Entry 8IHN (electron microscopy, 3.37 A resolution); this record covers chains M and P of the 7 polymer chains in the assembly.

[Chain M]
Name: RCO1 isoform 1
From: Saccharomyces cerevisiae
Reference sequence: A0A8H4BXB0 (A0A8H4BXB0_YEASX); numbering as in UniProt (aligned over 1-684)
Sequence (684 residues; row label = number of the first residue in the row):
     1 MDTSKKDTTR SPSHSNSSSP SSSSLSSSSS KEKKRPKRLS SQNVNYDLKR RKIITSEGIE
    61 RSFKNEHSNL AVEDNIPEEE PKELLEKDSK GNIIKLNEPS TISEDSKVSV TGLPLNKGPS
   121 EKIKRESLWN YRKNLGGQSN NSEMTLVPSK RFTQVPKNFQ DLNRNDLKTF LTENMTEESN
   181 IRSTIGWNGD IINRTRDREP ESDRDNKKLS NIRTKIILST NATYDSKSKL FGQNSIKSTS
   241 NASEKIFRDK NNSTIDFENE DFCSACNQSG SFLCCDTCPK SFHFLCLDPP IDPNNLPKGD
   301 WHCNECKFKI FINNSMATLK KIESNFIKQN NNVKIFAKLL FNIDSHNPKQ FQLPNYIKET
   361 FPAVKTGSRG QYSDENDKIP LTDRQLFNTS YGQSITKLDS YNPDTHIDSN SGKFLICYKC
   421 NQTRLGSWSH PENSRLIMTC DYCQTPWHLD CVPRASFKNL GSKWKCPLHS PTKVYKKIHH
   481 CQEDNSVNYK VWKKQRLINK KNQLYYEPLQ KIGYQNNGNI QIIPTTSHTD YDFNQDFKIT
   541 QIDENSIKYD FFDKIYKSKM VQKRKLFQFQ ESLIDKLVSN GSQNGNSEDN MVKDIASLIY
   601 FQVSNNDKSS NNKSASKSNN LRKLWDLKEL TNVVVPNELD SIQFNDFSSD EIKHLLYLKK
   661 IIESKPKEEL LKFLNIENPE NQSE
Not modelled in the structure: 1-84, 125-257, 481-486, 526-533, 578-580, 592-684
What the authors report for this chain:
  - mutagenesis - R61E, D261A: increased binding to K36-methylated nucleosomes
  - mutagenesis - R61E/K64E, K64E: decreased binding to nucleosomes

[Chain P]
Name: Chromatin modification-related protein EAF3
From: Saccharomyces cerevisiae
Reference sequence: A0A8H4F719 (A0A8H4F719_YEASX); residues 1-401 here = UniProt positions 1-401
Sequence (401 residues; each row starts with the number of its first residue):
     1 MVDLEQEFAL GGRCLAFHGP LMYEAKILKI WDPSSKMYTS IPNDKPGGSS QATKEIKPQK
    61 LGEDESIPEE IINGKCFFIH YQGWKSSWDE WVGYDRIRAY NEENIAMKKR LANEAKEAKK
   121 SLLEQQKKKK LSTSLGGPSN GGKRKGDSRS NASISKSTSQ SFLTSSVSGR KSGRSSANSL
   181 HPGSSLRSSS DQNGNDDRRR SSSLSPNMLH HIAGYPTPKI SLQIPIKLKS VLVDDWEYVT
   241 KDKKICRLPA DVTVEMVLNK YEHEVSQELE SPGSQSQLSE YCAGLKLYFD KCLGNMLLYR
   301 LERLQYDELL KKSSKDQKPL VPIRIYGAIH LLRLISVLPE LISSTTMDLQ SCQLLIKQTE
   361 DFLVWLLMHV DEYFNDKDPN RSDDALYVNT SSQYEGVALG M
Not modelled in the structure: 1-217

[Chain M / chain P interface]
Residue-residue contacts - 19 pairs, chain M then chain P:
  Tyr506(M) with Asp348(P), hydrogen bond (side chain-backbone)
  Leu509(M) with Met347(P), hydrophobic; Ser351(P), hydrogen bond (backbone-side chain)
  Gln510(M) with Ser351(P), hydrogen bond (backbone-side chain); Leu354(P)
  Ile512(M) with Ser276(P); Gln277(P)
  Tyr514(M) with Asp348(P), hydrogen bond; Gln350(P)
  Gln515(M) with Gln350(P), hydrogen bond (backbone-side chain)
  Phe552(M) with Pro272(P)
  Asp553(M) with Ser271(P), hydrogen bond; Pro272(P); Gly273(P); Ser274(P)
  Tyr556(M) with Glu270(P); Pro272(P)
  Lys557(M) with Ser271(P)
  Met560(M) with Glu270(P)
Interface residues without a listed pair, chain M (13 interface residues in all): Pro508, Tyr549
Interface residues without a listed pair, chain P (13 interface residues in all): Thr346

[Summary]
The chain M/chain P interface involves 13 residues from each chain, with 6 hydrogen bonds. Polar pairs include
Tyr506(M)-Asp348(P), Leu509(M)-Ser351(P) and Gln510(M)-Ser351(P). The paper reports that R61E and D261A of
chain M increase binding to K36-methylated nucleosomes; R61E/K64E and K64E of chain M reduce binding to
nucleosomes.
Here chain M is RCO1 isoform 1 and chain P is Chromatin modification-related protein EAF3, both from
Saccharomyces cerevisiae. Entry 8IHN (Cryo-EM structure of the Rpd3S core complex) was determined by electron
microscopy, deposited together with 8IHM and 8IHT.
